PDB entry 4D42 | X-ray diffraction, 2.02 A resolution | chains B and C of the 4 polymer chains in the assembly

Chain B (and C):
Protein: Enoyl-[acyl-carrier-protein] reductase [NADPH]
Source organism: Staphylococcus aureus SUBSP. aureus N315
Notes: EC 1.3.1.10; chain C of this document is another copy of the same molecule, construct and numbering; everything in this record applies to it too
UniProt: Q7A6D8 (Q7A6D8_STAAN); residues 1-256 here = UniProt positions 1-256
Amino-acid sequence (282 residues; numbered -25 to 256; the number before each row is that of its first residue; numbers below 1 keep their minus sign (Met-25 is residue -25)):
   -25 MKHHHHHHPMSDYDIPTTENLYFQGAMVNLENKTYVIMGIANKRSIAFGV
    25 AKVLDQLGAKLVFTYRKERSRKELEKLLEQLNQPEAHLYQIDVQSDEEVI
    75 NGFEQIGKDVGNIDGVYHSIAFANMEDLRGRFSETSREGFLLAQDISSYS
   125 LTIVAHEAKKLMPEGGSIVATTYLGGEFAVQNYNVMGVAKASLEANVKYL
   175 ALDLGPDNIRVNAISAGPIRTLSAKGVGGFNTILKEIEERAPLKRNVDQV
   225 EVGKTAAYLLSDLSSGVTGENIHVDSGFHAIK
Disordered / not traced: -25 to 1
Construct notes: expression tag (-25 to 0); engineered mutation Val2 (Leu in Q7A6D8)
Residues lining bound ligands:
  - glutamic acid (GLU): Arg103, Lys199, Val201, Gly202, Gly203
  - NADP (NAP; NADP nicotinamide-adenine-dinucleotide phosphate): Gly13, Ile14, Ala15, Ser19, Ile20, Tyr39, Arg40, Lys41, Ser44, Ile65, Asp66, Val67, Gln68, Ser93, Ile94, Ala95, Phe96, Ile120, Thr145, Thr146, Tyr147, Tyr157, Lys164, Ala190, Gly191, Pro192, Ile193, Thr195, Leu196, Ser197, Ala198, Phe204
  - 4-fluoro-5-hexyl-2-phenoxyphenol (W0I): Ala95, Phe96, Ala97, Leu102, Tyr147, Val154, Gln155, Asn156, Tyr157, Met160, Lys164, Pro192, Ile193, Ser197, Ala198, Val201, Gly202, Phe204, Ile207
From the paper describing this entry:
  - binding site for 4-fluoro-5-hexyl-2-phenoxyphenol: Tyr157, Ala198, Phe204
  - catalytic residues: Tyr147 (proposed by the authors, not directly observed)
  - catalytic residues: Tyr157, Lys164
  - binding site for NADP: Lys164
  - mutagenesis - Y147F (4-fold), S189A, D249A (>10,000-fold): decreased catalytic activity
  - self-association interface (contacts with another copy of this molecule); pairs are residue here / residue on that copy: His247-Glu244
  - mutagenesis - Y147F: unchanged binding to TS analogue

How chain B and chain C interact:
Residue-residue contacts - 70 pairs, chain B then chain C:
  Val2(B) - Val2(C)
  Ala175(B) - Pro216(C)
  Leu176(B) - Pro216(C)  hydrophobic
  Gly179(B) - Pro216(C)
  Gly179(B) - Leu217(C)
  Pro180(B) - Pro216(C)
  Pro216(B) - Ala175(C)
  Pro216(B) - Leu176(C)  hydrophobic
  Pro216(B) - Gly179(C)
  Pro216(B) - Pro180(C)
  Pro216(B) - Thr242(C)
  Leu217(B) - Ser239(C)
  Leu217(B) - Gly240(C)
  Leu217(B) - Thr242(C)
  Arg219(B) - Ser239(C)  hydrogen bond (side chain-backbone)
  Arg219(B) - Gly240(C)
  Glu225(B) - Ser239(C)  hydrogen bond
  Glu225(B) - Gly240(C)  hydrogen bond (side chain-backbone)
  Lys228(B) - Asp236(C)  salt bridge
  Lys228(B) - Leu237(C)
  Lys228(B) - Ser239(C)  hydrogen bond
  Thr229(B) - Tyr232(C)  hydrogen bond
  Thr229(B) - Leu237(C)
  Thr229(B) - Val241(C)
  Tyr232(B) - Thr229(C)  hydrogen bond
  Tyr232(B) - Tyr232(C)  hydrophobic
  Tyr232(B) - Ile246(C)
  Asp236(B) - Lys228(C)  salt bridge
  Leu237(B) - Lys228(C)
  Leu237(B) - Thr229(C)
  Leu237(B) - Leu237(C)  hydrophobic
  Ser239(B) - Leu217(C)
  Ser239(B) - Arg219(C)  hydrogen bond (backbone-side chain)
  Ser239(B) - Glu225(C)  hydrogen bond
  Ser239(B) - Lys228(C)  hydrogen bond
  Gly240(B) - Arg219(C)
  Gly240(B) - Glu225(C)  hydrogen bond (backbone-side chain)
  Gly240(B) - Val248(C)
  Gly240(B) - Asp249(C)  hydrogen bond (backbone-backbone)
  Gly240(B) - Ser250(C)  hydrogen bond (backbone-backbone)
  Val241(B) - Thr229(C)
  Val241(B) - His247(C)
  Val241(B) - Val248(C)  hydrophobic
  Thr242(B) - Pro216(C)
  Thr242(B) - Leu217(C)
  Thr242(B) - Ser250(C)
  Thr242(B) - Gly251(C)
  Thr242(B) - His253(C)
  Gly243(B) - His253(C)  hydrogen bond (backbone-side chain)
  Gly243(B) - Ala254(C)
  Glu244(B) - Asn245(C)
  Glu244(B) - Ile246(C)
  Glu244(B) - His247(C)  salt bridge
  Glu244(B) - His253(C)
  Asn245(B) - Glu244(C)
  Ile246(B) - Tyr232(C)
  Ile246(B) - Glu244(C)
  His247(B) - Val241(C)
  His247(B) - Glu244(C)  salt bridge
  Val248(B) - Gly240(C)
  Val248(B) - Val241(C)  hydrophobic
  Asp249(B) - Gly240(C)  hydrogen bond (backbone-backbone)
  Ser250(B) - Gly240(C)  hydrogen bond (backbone-backbone)
  Ser250(B) - Thr242(C)
  Gly251(B) - Gly240(C)
  Gly251(B) - Thr242(C)
  His253(B) - Thr242(C)  hydrogen bond (side chain-backbone)
  His253(B) - Gly243(C)
  His253(B) - Glu244(C)
  Ala254(B) - Gly243(C)
Other interface residues (no listed pair), chain B (35 interface residues in all): Lys172, Arg184, Arg214, Lys218, Val221, Ile255
Other interface residues (no listed pair), chain C (35 interface residues in all): Lys172, Arg184, Arg214, Lys218, Val221, Ile255

Overview:
Chain B and chain C each contribute 35 residues to their interface; the contacts include 16 hydrogen bonds and
4 salt bridges. Polar pairs include Lys228(B)-Asp236(C), Glu244(B)-His247(C) and Arg219(B)-Ser239(C). Ligands
of chain B: glutamic acid, NADP and 4-fluoro-5-hexyl-2-phenoxyphenol. From the paper: catalytic residues
Tyr147(B), Tyr157(B) and Lys164(B); Y147F, S189A and D249A of chain B reduce catalytic activity.
Chain B and chain C are both Enoyl-[acyl-carrier-protein] reductase [NADPH] (Staphylococcus aureus SUBSP.
aureus N315); the structure, Crystal structure of S. aureus FabI in complex with NADP and 4-fluoro-
5-hexyl-2-phenoxyphenol, was determined by X-ray diffraction, deposited together with 4D41, 4D43, 4D44, 4D45
and 4D46.
